7F5K - chains A and B; structure by X-ray diffraction, 3.00 A resolution.

Chain A:
Protein: T cell receptor alpha chain
Organism: Mus musculus
Chain sequence (200 residues; row label = number of the first residue in the row; numbers below 1 keep their minus sign (Gly-1 is residue -1)):
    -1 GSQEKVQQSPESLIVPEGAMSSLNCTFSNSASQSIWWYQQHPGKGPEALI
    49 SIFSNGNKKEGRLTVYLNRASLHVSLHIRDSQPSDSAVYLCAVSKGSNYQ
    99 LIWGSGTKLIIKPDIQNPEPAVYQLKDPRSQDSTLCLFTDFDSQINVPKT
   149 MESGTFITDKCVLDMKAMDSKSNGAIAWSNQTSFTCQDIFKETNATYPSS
Not modelled in the structure: -1 to 2, 195-198
Disulfides: Cys23-Cys89, Cys134-Cys184

Chain B:
Protein: T cell receptor beta chain
Organism: Mus musculus
Chain sequence (238 residues; each row starts with the number of its first residue; numbers below 1 keep their minus sign (Gly-1 is residue -1)):
    -1 GSAVTQSPRNKVAVTGGKVTLSCNQTNNHNNMYWYRQDTGHGLRLIHYSY
    49 GAGSTEKGDIPDGYKASRPSQENFSLILELATPSQTSVYFCASGDMGAAE
    99 VFFGKGTRLTVVEDLRNVTPPKVSLFEPSKAEIANKQKATLVCLARGFFP
   149 DHVELSWWVNGKEVHSGVCTDPQAYKESNYSYALSSRLRVSATFWHNPRN
   199 HFRCQVQFHGLSEEDKWPEGSPKPVTQNISAEAWGRAD
Not modelled in the structure: -1 to 0
Disulfides: Cys21-Cys89, Cys141-Cys202

Interface between chain A and chain B:
Cross-chain cystine bridges: Cys159(A)-Cys167(B)
Residue-residue contacts (91):
  Glu9(A) - Gly38(B)
  Trp34(A) - Glu98(B)
  Tyr36(A) - Ala97(B)
  Tyr36(A) - Glu98(B)
  Tyr36(A) - Val99(B)  hydrogen bond (side chain-backbone)
  Gln38(A) - Gln35(B)  hydrogen bond
  Gln38(A) - Phe88(B)
  Gly41(A) - Lys103(B)
  Lys42(A) - Phe88(B)
  Lys42(A) - Phe101(B)
  Lys42(A) - Lys103(B)
  Gly43(A) - Phe88(B)
  Gly43(A) - Gly102(B)
  Gly43(A) - Lys103(B)
  Pro44(A) - Phe101(B)
  Leu88(A) - Gly40(B)
  Ser92(A) - Ala97(B)
  Asn96(A) - Met94(B)
  Gln98(A) - Tyr31(B)
  Gln98(A) - Tyr46(B)
  Gln98(A) - Tyr48(B)
  Leu99(A) - Ala97(B)
  Trp101(A) - Tyr33(B)  hydrogen bond
  Trp101(A) - Leu41(B)  hydrophobic
  Trp101(A) - Phe101(B)  hydrophobic
  Gly102(A) - Gly40(B)  hydrogen bond (backbone-backbone)
  Ser103(A) - Gly38(B)
  Ser103(A) - His39(B)
  Ser103(A) - Gly40(B)  hydrogen bond (backbone-backbone)
  Lys106(A) - Gln171(B)
  Glu117(A) - Asn133(B)
  Glu117(A) - Lys134(B)  salt bridge
  Tyr121(A) - Ala129(B)  hydrophobic
  Tyr121(A) - Glu130(B)
  Tyr121(A) - Asn133(B)
  Tyr121(A) - Lys134(B)
  Leu123(A) - Phe124(B)
  Leu123(A) - Glu125(B)
  Leu123(A) - Ser127(B)
  Leu123(A) - Thr138(B)
  Leu123(A) - Val140(B)  hydrophobic
  Lys124(A) - Phe124(B)
  Lys124(A) - Glu125(B)  hydrogen bond (backbone-backbone)
  Asp125(A) - Leu123(B)
  Asp125(A) - Phe124(B)
  Pro126(A) - Leu123(B)
  Pro126(A) - Glu125(B)
  Arg127(A) - Val121(B)  hydrogen bond (side chain-backbone)
  Arg127(A) - Ser122(B)
  Arg127(A) - Leu123(B)
  Arg127(A) - Ala229(B)
  Arg127(A) - Glu230(B)
  Ser131(A) - Phe124(B)
  Thr132(A) - Phe124(B)
  Leu133(A) - Phe124(B)  hydrophobic
  Leu135(A) - Thr138(B)
  Asp138(A) - Arg187(B)  salt bridge
  Lys147(A) - Tyr173(B)
  Phe154(A) - Glu175(B)
  Ile155(A) - Tyr173(B)  hydrogen bond (backbone-side chain)
  Thr156(A) - Ser183(B)
  Cys159(A) - Cys167(B)  disulfide
  Cys159(A) - Thr168(B)
  Cys159(A) - Arg185(B)
  Val160(A) - Cys167(B)
  Val160(A) - Thr168(B)  hydrogen bond (backbone-backbone)
  Leu161(A) - Val166(B)
  Leu161(A) - Cys167(B)  hydrophobic
  Asp162(A) - His163(B)
  Asp162(A) - Val166(B)  hydrogen bond (backbone-backbone)
  Met163(A) - His163(B)
  Met163(A) - Ser164(B)
  Ala165(A) - Ser164(B)  hydrogen bond (backbone-side chain)
  Met166(A) - Ser164(B)
  Ser168(A) - Lys136(B)
  Ser168(A) - Gly165(B)
  Ser168(A) - Arg187(B)
  Lys169(A) - Gly165(B)
  Ser170(A) - Gly165(B)  hydrogen bond (side chain-backbone)
  Ser170(A) - Val166(B)
  Ser170(A) - Cys167(B)  hydrogen bond (side chain-backbone)
  Ser170(A) - Arg185(B)  hydrogen bond (side chain-backbone)
  Ser170(A) - Arg187(B)
  Asn171(A) - Arg185(B)
  Asn171(A) - Arg187(B)
  Gly172(A) - Arg185(B)  hydrogen bond (backbone-side chain)
  Ile174(A) - Ser183(B)
  Ile174(A) - Arg185(B)
  Trp176(A) - Leu142(B)  hydrophobic
  Trp176(A) - Arg144(B)
  Asn178(A) - Arg144(B)  hydrogen bond
Interface residues without a listed pair, chain A (57 interface residues in all): Ala46, Ser95, Gly104, Ile108, Gln122, Thr137, Asp157, Asp167, Ala173
Interface residues without a listed pair, chain B (53 interface residues in all): Arg7, Leu43, Pro126, Asp169, Pro170, Ala181, Leu186

Overview:
Chain A and chain B form an interface of 57 and 53 residues respectively, with 1 disulfide bond, 16 hydrogen
bonds and 2 salt bridges. Among the polar pairs are Glu117(A)-Lys134(B), Asp138(A)-Arg187(B) and
Tyr36(A)-Val99(B).
Chain A is T cell receptor alpha chain and chain B is T cell receptor beta chain, both from Mus musculus; the
structure, Crystal structure of TCR4-1 ectodomain, was determined by X-ray diffraction.
